Entry 7Y1Z (electron microscopy, 3.40 A resolution); this record covers chains A and F of the 6 polymer chains in the assembly.

# Chain A
Protein: Spike glycoprotein
Organism: Severe acute respiratory syndrome coronavirus 2
Reference sequence: P0DTC2 (SPIKE_SARS2); aligned to UniProt positions 1-1208 over residues 1-1208
Chain sequence (1264 residues; numbered 1 to 1270; 6 numbers in that range are skipped by the numbering (no residue carries them; nothing is unmodelled there); the number before each row is that of its first residue):
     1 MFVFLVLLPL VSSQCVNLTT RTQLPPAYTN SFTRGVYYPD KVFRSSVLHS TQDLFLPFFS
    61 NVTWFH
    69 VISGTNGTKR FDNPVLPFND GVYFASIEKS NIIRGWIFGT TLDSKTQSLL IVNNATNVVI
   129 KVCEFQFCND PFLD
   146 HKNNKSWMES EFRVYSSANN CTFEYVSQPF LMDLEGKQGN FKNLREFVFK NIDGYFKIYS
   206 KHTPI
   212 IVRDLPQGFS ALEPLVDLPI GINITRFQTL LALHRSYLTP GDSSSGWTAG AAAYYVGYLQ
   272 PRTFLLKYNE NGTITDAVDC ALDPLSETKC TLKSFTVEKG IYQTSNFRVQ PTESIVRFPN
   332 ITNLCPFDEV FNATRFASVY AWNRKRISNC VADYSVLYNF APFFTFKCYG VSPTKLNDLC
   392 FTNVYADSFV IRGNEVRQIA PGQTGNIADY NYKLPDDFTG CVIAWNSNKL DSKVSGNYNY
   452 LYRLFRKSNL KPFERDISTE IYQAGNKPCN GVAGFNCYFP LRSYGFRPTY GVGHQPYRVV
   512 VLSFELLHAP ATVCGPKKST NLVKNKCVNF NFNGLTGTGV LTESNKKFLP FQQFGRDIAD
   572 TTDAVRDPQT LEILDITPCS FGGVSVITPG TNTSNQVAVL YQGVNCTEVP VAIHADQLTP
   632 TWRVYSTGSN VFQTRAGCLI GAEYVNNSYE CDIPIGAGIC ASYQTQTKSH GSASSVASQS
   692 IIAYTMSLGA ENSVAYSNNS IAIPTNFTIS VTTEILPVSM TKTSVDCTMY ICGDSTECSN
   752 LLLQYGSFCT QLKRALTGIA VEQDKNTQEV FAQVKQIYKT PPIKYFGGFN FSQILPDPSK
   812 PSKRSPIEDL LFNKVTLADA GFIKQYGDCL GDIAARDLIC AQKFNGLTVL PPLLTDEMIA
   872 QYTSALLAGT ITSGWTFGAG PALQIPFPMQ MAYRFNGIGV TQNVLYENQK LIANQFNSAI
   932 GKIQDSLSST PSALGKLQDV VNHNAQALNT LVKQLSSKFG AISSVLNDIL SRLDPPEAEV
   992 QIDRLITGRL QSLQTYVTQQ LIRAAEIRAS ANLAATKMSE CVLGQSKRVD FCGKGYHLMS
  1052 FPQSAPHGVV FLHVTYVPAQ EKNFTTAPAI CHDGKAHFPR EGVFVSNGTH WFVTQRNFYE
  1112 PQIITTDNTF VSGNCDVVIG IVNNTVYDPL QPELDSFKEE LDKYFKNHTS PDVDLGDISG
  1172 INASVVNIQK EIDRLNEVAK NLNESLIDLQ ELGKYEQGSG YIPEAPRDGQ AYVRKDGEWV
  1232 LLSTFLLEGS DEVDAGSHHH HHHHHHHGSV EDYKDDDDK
Not modelled in the structure: 1-26, 69-80, 141-142, 146-152, 173-186, 212-214, 248-263, 622-639, 677-689, 827-853, 941-943, 1147-1270
Differences from the reference sequence: variant Val69 (Ala67 in P0DTC2), Ile95 (Thr in P0DTC2), Asp142 (Gly in P0DTC2), Ile212 (Leu in P0DTC2), Asp339 (Gly in P0DTC2), Phe371 (Ser in P0DTC2), Pro373 (Ser in P0DTC2), Phe375 (Ser in P0DTC2), Asn405 (Asp in P0DTC2), Asn417 (Lys in P0DTC2), Lys440 (Asn in P0DTC2), Ser446 (Gly in P0DTC2), Asn477 (Ser in P0DTC2), Lys478 (Thr in P0DTC2), Ala484 (Glu in P0DTC2), Arg493 (Gln in P0DTC2), Arg498 (Gln in P0DTC2), Tyr501 (Asn in P0DTC2), His505 (Tyr in P0DTC2), Gly614 (Asp in P0DTC2), Tyr655 (His in P0DTC2), Lys679 (Asn in P0DTC2), His681 (Pro in P0DTC2), Gly682 (Arg in P0DTC2), Ser683 (Arg in P0DTC2), Ser685 (Arg in P0DTC2), Lys764 (Asn in P0DTC2), Tyr796 (Asp in P0DTC2), Pro817 (Phe in P0DTC2), Pro892 (Ala in P0DTC2), Pro899 (Ala in P0DTC2), Pro942 (Ala in P0DTC2), His954 (Gln in P0DTC2), Lys969 (Asn in P0DTC2); engineered mutation Pro986 (Lys in P0DTC2), Pro987 (Val in P0DTC2); expression tag (1209-1270)
Swiss-Prot annotation at these positions:
  - region: Asn280 to Cys301 (Putative superantigen), Asn448 to Phe456 (Immunodominant HLA epitope recognized by the CD8+), Ser816 to Tyr837 (Fusion peptide 1), Lys835 to Phe855 (Fusion peptide 2), Asp1163 to Glu1202 (Heptad repeat 2)
  - site: Arg815, Ser816 (Cleavage)
  - glycosylation: Asn17 (N-linked (GlcNAc...) (complex) asparagine), Asn61 (N-linked (GlcNAc...) (hybrid) asparagine), Asn74 (N-linked (GlcNAc...) (complex) asparagine), Asn122 (N-linked (GlcNAc...) (hybrid) asparagine), Asn149 (N-linked (GlcNAc...) (complex) asparagine), Asn165 (N-linked (GlcNAc...) (complex) asparagine), Asn234 (N-linked (GlcNAc...) (high mannose) asparagine), Asn282 (N-linked (GlcNAc...) (complex) asparagine), Thr323 (O-linked (GalNAc) threonine), Ser325 (O-linked (HexNAc...) serine), Asn331 (N-linked (GlcNAc...) (complex) asparagine), Asn343 (N-linked (GlcNAc...) (complex) asparagine), Asn603 (N-linked (GlcNAc...) (hybrid) asparagine), Asn616 (N-linked (GlcNAc...) (complex) asparagine), Asn657 (N-linked (GlcNAc...) (complex) asparagine), Thr676 (O-linked (GlcNAc...) threonine), Thr678 (O-linked (GlcNAc...) threonine), Asn709 (N-linked (GlcNAc...) (high mannose) asparagine), Asn717 (N-linked (GlcNAc...) (hybrid) asparagine), Asn801 (N-linked (GlcNAc...) (hybrid) asparagine) and 6 more in UniProt
Cystine bridges: Cys131-Cys166, Cys291-Cys301, Cys336-Cys361, Cys379-Cys432, Cys391-Cys525, Cys480-Cys488, Cys538-Cys590, Cys617-Cys649, Cys662-Cys671, Cys738-Cys760, Cys743-Cys749, Cys1032-Cys1043, Cys1082-Cys1126
Covalent attachments: N-acetylglucosamine (NAG) linked to Asn61, Asn122, Asn165, Asn234, Asn282, Asn331, Asn343, Asn603, Asn616, Asn657, Asn709, Asn717, Asn801, Asn1074, Asn1098, Asn1134

# Chain F
Protein: Processed angiotensin-converting enzyme 2
Organism: Homo sapiens
Reference sequence: Q9BYF1 (ACE2_HUMAN); numbering as in UniProt (aligned over 19-615)
Chain sequence (624 residues; row label = number of the first residue in the row; numbering starts at 0):
     0 MGVKVLFALI CIAVAEAGTS TIEEQAKTFL DKFNHEAEDL FYQSSLASWN YNTNITEENV
    60 QNMNNAGDKW SAFLKEQSTL AQMYPLQEIQ NLTVKLQLQA LQQNGSSVLS EDKSKRLNTI
   120 LNTMSTIYST GKVCNPDNPQ ECLLLEPGLN EIMANSLDYN ERLWAWESWR SEVGKQLRPL
   180 YEEYVVLKNE MARANHYEDY GDYWRGDYEV NGVDGYDYSR GQLIEDVEHT FEEIKPLYEH
   240 LHAYVRAKLM NAYPSYISPI GCLPAHLLGD MWGRFWTNLY SLTVPFGQKP NIDVTDAMVD
   300 QAWDAQRIFK EAEKFFVSVG LPNMTQGFWE NSMLTDPGNV QKAVCHPTAW DLGKGDFRIL
   360 MCTKVTMDDF LTAHHEMGHI QYDMAYAAQP FLLRNGANEG FHEAVGEIMS LSAATPKHLK
   420 SIGLLSPDFQ EDNETEINFL LKQALTIVGT LPFTYMLEKW RWMVFKGEIP KDQWMKKWWE
   480 MKREIVGVVE PVPHDETYCD PASLFHVSND YSFIRYYTRT LYQFQFQEAL CQAAKHEGPL
   540 HKCDISNSTE AGQKLFNMLR LGKSEPWTLA LENVVGAKNM NVRPLLNYFE PLFTWLKDQN
   600 KNSFVGWSTD WSPYADDYKD DDDK
Not modelled in the structure: 0-18, 616-623
Differences from the reference sequence: initiating methionine (0); expression tag (1-18, 616-623)
Swiss-Prot annotation at these positions:
  - region (Interaction with SARS-CoV spike glycoprotein): Asp30 to Tyr41, Met82 to Pro84, Lys353 to Arg357
  - active site: Glu375 (Proton acceptor), His505 (Proton donor)
  - binding site (chloride): Arg169, Trp477, Lys481
  - binding site (substrate): Arg273, His345, Pro346, Tyr515
  - binding site (Zn(2+)): His374, His378, Glu402
  - glycosylation (N-linked (GlcNAc...) asparagine): Asn53, Asn90, Asn103, Asn322, Asn432, Asn546
  - mutagenesis: Ser19 (S19P: Increases slightly the interaction with RBD domain of SARS-CoV-2 spike protein), Gln24 to Lys26 (Slightly inhibits interaction with SARS-CoV spike glycoprotein), Gln24 (Q24T: Increases slightly the interaction with RBD domain of SARS-CoV-2 spike protein), Ala25 (A25V: Increases slightly the interaction with RBD domain of SARS-CoV-2 spike protein), Thr27 (T27Y: Increases slightly the interaction with RBD domain of SARS-CoV-2 spike protein. In sACE2.v2.2; increases interaction with RBD domain of SARS-CoV-2 spike protein ...), Leu29 (L29F: Increases slightly the interaction with RBD domain of SARS-CoV-2 spike protein), Lys31 (K31D: Abolishes interaction with SARS-CoV spike glycoprotein; K31Y: Increases slightly the interaction with RBD domain of SARS-CoV-2 spike protein), Asn33 (N33D: Increases slightly the interaction with RBD domain of SARS-CoV-2 spike protein), His34 (H34A: Increases slightly the interaction with RBD domain of SARS-CoV-2 spike protein), Glu37 (E37A: No effect on interaction with SARS-CoV spike glycoprotein), Asp38 (D38A: No effect on interaction with SARS-CoV spike glycoprotein), Leu39 (L39R: Increases slightly the interaction with RBD domain of SARS-CoV-2 spike protein), 48 further mutagenesis entries in UniProt
Cystine bridges: Cys133-Cys141, Cys344-Cys361, Cys530-Cys542
Covalent attachments: N-acetylglucosamine (NAG) linked to Asn53, Asn90, Asn103, Asn322, Asn432, Asn546

# Interface between chain A and chain F
Pairs across the interface - 29 pairs, chain A then chain F:
  Tyr453(A) with His34(F), hydrogen bond
  Phe456(A) with Thr27(F)
  Tyr473(A) with Thr27(F)
  Ala475(A) with Ser19(F); Thr27(F)
  Gly476(A) with Gln24(F)
  Asn477(A) with Ser19(F), hydrogen bond; Gln24(F)
  Phe486(A) with Met82(F), hydrophobic; Tyr83(F), hydrophobic
  Asn487(A) with Gln24(F); Tyr83(F), hydrogen bond
  Tyr489(A) with Phe28(F); Tyr83(F)
  Arg493(A) with Lys31(F); Glu35(F), salt bridge
  Gly496(A) with Lys353(F)
  Arg498(A) with Asp38(F), salt bridge; Tyr41(F); Gln42(F)
  Thr500(A) with Tyr41(F), hydrogen bond (backbone-side chain); Asn330(F), hydrogen bond; Asp355(F), hydrogen bond; Arg357(F), hydrogen bond
  Tyr501(A) with Tyr41(F), hydrophobic; Lys353(F), hydrogen bond
  Gly502(A) with Lys353(F); Gly354(F)
  His505(A) with Lys353(F)
Other interface residues (no listed pair), chain A (19 interface residues in all): Asn417, Tyr449, Ser494
Other interface residues (no listed pair), chain F (18 interface residues in all): Asp30

# Overview
19 residues of chain A face 18 of chain F across their interface; the contacts include 8 hydrogen bonds and 2
salt bridges. Among the polar pairs are Arg493(A)-Glu35(F), Arg498(A)-Asp38(F) and Tyr453(A)-His34(F).
Chain A is Spike glycoprotein (Severe acute respiratory syndrome coronavirus 2) and chain F is Processed
angiotensin-converting enzyme 2 (Homo sapiens); the structure, S-ECD (Omicron BA.3) in complex with three PD
of ACE2, was determined by electron microscopy, deposited together with 8I9E, 7Y20, 7Y21 and 7Y1Y.
